6HOQ - chain A; structure by X-ray diffraction, 1.55 A resolution.

== Chain A ==
Protein: Casein kinase II subunit alpha
From: Homo sapiens
Notes: EC 2.7.11.1; fragment: kinase domain (residues 1-337)
Reference sequence: P68400 (CSK21_HUMAN); residue numbers follow UniProt; this construct covers 1-336
Amino-acid sequence (336 residues; numbered 1 to 336; the number before each row is that of its first residue):
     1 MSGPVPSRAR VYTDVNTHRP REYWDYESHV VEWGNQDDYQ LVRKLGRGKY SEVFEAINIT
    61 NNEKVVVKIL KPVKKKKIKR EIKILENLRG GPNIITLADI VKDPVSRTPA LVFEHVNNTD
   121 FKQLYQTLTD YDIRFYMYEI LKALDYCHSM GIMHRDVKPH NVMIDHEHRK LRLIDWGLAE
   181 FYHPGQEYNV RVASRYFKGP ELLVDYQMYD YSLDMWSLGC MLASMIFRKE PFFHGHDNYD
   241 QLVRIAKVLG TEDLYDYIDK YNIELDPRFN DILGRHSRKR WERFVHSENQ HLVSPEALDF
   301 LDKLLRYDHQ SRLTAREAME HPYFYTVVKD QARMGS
Not modelled in the structure: 1-2, 331-336
Ligand contacts: ferulic acid (FER; 3-(4-hydroxy-3-methoxyphenyl)-2-propenoic acid): Leu45, Val53, Val66, Lys68, Ile95, Phe113, Glu114, His115, Val116, Met163, Ile174, Asp175
Swiss-Prot annotation at these positions:
  - region: Gln36 to Leu41 (Interaction with beta subunit)
  - active site: Asp156 (Proton acceptor)
  - binding site (ATP): Leu45 to Val53, Lys68
  - natural variant: Arg47 (R47Q: In OCNDS), Tyr50 (Y50S: In OCNDS), Asp175 (D175G: In OCNDS), Lys198 (K198R: In OCNDS)
From the paper describing this entry:
  - binding site for ferulic acid: Lys68, Val116, Asp175

== Overview ==
Ligands of chain A: ferulic acid. UniProt lists active-site residue Asp156 and 10 ATP-binding residues. From
the paper: a binding site for ferulic acid at Lys68, Val116 and Asp175.
Chain A is Casein kinase II subunit alpha (Homo sapiens); the structure, Human protein kinase CK2 alpha in
complex with ferulic acid, was determined by X-ray diffraction together with 6HOV, 6HOP, 6HOR, 6HOT and 6HOU
from the same study.
